Entry 3ZQC (X-ray diffraction, 2.90 A resolution); this record covers chains A and B of the 3 polymer chains in the assembly.

== Chain A ==
Name: MYB3
From: Trichomonas vaginalis
Notes: fragment: dna-binding domain, residues 53-180
UniProt: A2D9X4 (A2D9X4_TRIVA); residues 53-180 here = UniProt positions 53-180
Amino-acid sequence (131 residues; numbered 52 to 182; the number before each row is that of its first residue):
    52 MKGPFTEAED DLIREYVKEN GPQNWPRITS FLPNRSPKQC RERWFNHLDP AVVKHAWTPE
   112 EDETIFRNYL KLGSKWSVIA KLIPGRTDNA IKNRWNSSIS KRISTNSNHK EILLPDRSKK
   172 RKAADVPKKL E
Disordered / not traced: 171-182
Differences from the reference sequence: expression tag (52, 181-182)
Reported in the primary citation:
  - contacts within the chain: Asn97-Thr138 (hydrogen bond), Val104-Gly136 (hydrogen bond), Val104-Arg137 (hydrophobic contact), Arg153-Asp167, Asp113-Arg153 (salt bridge), Arg145-Asp167 (salt bridge)
  - binding site for Mre-1 (chain B): Gly54, Pro55, Phe56, Lys89, Gln90, Glu93, Arg94, His98, Trp108, Asn140, Asn144
  - binding site for Mre-1: Lys143
  - mutagenesis - R153A, L164A, S169D, K170A/K171A, K170A/K171A/R172A/K173A, R172A/K173A: decreased binding to Mre-1 (chain B)
  - mutagenesis - D167A: increased binding to Mre-1 (chain B)
  - mutagenesis - S169D: decreased binding to 21-bp DNA
  - binding site for Mre-1: Gly54, Pro55, Phe56, Lys89, Gln90, Glu93, Arg94, His98, Trp108, Asn140, Asn144
  - binding site for Mre-1: Lys143
  - conformationally variable residues (order/disorder transition): Lys171 to Lys180

== Chain B ==
Molecule: Mre-1
Sequence (16 nucleotides; numbered 1 to 16; the number before each row is that of its first residue):
     1 AAGATAACGA TATTTA

== Chain A / chain B interface ==
Pairs across the interface (21):
  Lys53(A) - DC8(B)  phosphate contact
  Gly54(A) - DA7(B)  phosphate contact
  Gly54(A) - DC8(B)  hydrogen bond to the phosphate
  Pro55(A) - DA7(B)  phosphate contact
  Phe56(A) - DA7(B)  hydrogen bond to the phosphate
  Lys89(A) - DG9(B)  hydrogen bond to the base
  Gln90(A) - DC8(B)  hydrogen bond to the phosphate
  Glu93(A) - DA7(B)  sugar contact
  Glu93(A) - DC8(B)  base contact
  Arg94(A) - DA6(B)  phosphate contact
  Arg94(A) - DA7(B)  salt bridge to the phosphate
  His98(A) - DA6(B)  salt bridge to the phosphate
  His98(A) - DA7(B)  salt bridge to the phosphate
  Trp108(A) - DT5(B)  hydrogen bond to the phosphate
  Asn140(A) - DA6(B)  base contact
  Asn140(A) - DA7(B)  base contact
  Asn144(A) - DT5(B)  base contact
  Asn144(A) - DA6(B)  hydrogen bond to the base
  Ser148(A) - DT5(B)  base contact
  Ser169(A) - DG3(B)  hydrogen bond to the phosphate
  Ser169(A) - DA4(B)  hydrogen bond to the phosphate
Also at the interface, not in a pair above, chain A (19 interface residues in all): Met52, Arg86, Lys143, Arg145, Ser149
Also at the interface, not in a pair above, chain B (8 interface residues in all): DA10

== In short ==
19 residues of chain A face 8 of chain B across their interface; the contacts include 8 hydrogen bonds and 3
salt bridges. Polar pairs include Lys89(A)-DG9(B), Asn144(A)-DA6(B) and Gly54(A)-DC8(B). The paper reports a
binding site for Mre-1 at Lys143(A), Gly54(A) and Pro55(A) among others; R153A, L164A and S169D of chain A,
among others, reduce binding to Mre-1 (chain B); 7 substitutions were tested in all.
Here chain A is MYB3 (Trichomonas vaginalis) and chain B is Mre-1. Entry 3ZQC (Structure of the Trichomonas
vaginalis Myb3 DNA-binding domain bound to a promoter sequence reveals a unique ...) was determined by X-ray
diffraction.
